PDB entry 8AIX | electron microscopy, 5.80 A resolution (low resolution: residue-level contacts below are approximate; hydrogen-bond / salt-bridge calls are withheld) | chains M and I of the 24 polymer chains in the assembly

Chain M:
Molecule: Crescentin
Source organism: Caulobacter vibrioides
Reference sequence: A0A8F8EC09 (A0A8F8EC09_CAUVI); residue numbers follow UniProt; this construct covers 1-457
Sequence (457 residues; numbered 1 to 457; the number before each row is that of its first residue):
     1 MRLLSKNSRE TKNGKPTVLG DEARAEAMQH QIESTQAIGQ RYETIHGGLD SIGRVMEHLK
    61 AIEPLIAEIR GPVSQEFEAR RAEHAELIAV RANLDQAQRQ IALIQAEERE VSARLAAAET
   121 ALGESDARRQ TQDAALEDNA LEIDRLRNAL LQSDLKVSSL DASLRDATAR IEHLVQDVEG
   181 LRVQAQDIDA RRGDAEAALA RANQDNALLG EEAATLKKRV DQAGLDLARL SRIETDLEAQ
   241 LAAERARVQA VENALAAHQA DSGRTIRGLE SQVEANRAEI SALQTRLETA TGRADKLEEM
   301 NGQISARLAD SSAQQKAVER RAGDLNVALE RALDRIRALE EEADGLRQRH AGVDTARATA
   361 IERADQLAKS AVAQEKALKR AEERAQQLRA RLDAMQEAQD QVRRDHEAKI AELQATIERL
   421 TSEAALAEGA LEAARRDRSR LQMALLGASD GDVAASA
Disordered / not traced: 1-296, 444-457

Chain I:
Molecule: Crescentin-specific megabody MB13
Notes: antibody fragment or engineered binder
Sequence (907 residues; row label = number of the first residue in the row):
     1 EVQLQESGGG LVYKEETQSG LNNYARVVEK GQYDSLEIPA QVAASWESGR DDAAVFGFID
    61 KEQLDKYVAN GGKRSDWTVK FAENRSQDGT LLGYSLLQES VDQASYMYSD NHYLAEMATI
   121 LGKPEEAKRY RQLAQQLADY INTCMFDPTT QFYYDVRIED KPLANGCAGK PIVERGKGPE
   181 GWSPLFNGAA TQANADAVVK VMLDPKEFNT FVPLGTAALT NPAFGADIYW RGRVWVDQFW
   241 FGLKGMERYG YRDDALKLAD TFFRHAKGLT ADGPIQENYN PLTGAQQGAP NFSWSAAHLY
   301 MLYNDFFRKQ ASGGGSGGGG SGGGGSGNAD NYKNVINRTG APQYMKDYDY DDHQRFNPFF
   361 DLGAWHGHLL PDGPNTMGGF PGVALLTEEY INFMASNFDR LTVWQDGKKV DFTLEAYSIP
   421 GALVQKLTAK DVQVEMTLRF ATPRTSLLET KITSNKPLDL VWDGELLEKL EAKEGKPLSD
   481 KTIAGEYPDY QRKISATRDG LKVTFGKVRA TWDLLTSGES EYQVHKSLPV QTEINGNRFT
   541 SKAHINGSTT LYTTYSHLLT AQEVSKEQMQ IRDILARPAF YLTASQQRWE EYLKKGLTNP
   601 DATPEQTRVA VKAIETLNGN WRSPGGAVKF NTVTPSVTGR WFSGNQTWPW DTWKQAFAMA
   661 HFNPDIAKEN IRAVFSWQIQ PGDSVRPQDV GFVPDLIAWN LSPERGGDGG NWNERNTKPS
   721 LAAWSVMEVY NVTQDKTWVA EMYPKLVAYH DWWLRNRDHN GNGVPEYGAT RDKAHNTESG
   781 EMLFTVKKDS LRLSCASSRS IDGINIMRWY RQAPGKQRGM VAVVTGWGST NYVDSVKGRF
   841 IISRDSAKDT VYLQMNNLKP EDTAVYSCNA IYRGSEYWGQ GTQVTVSSGE NLYFQGSHHH
   901 HHHHHHH
Disordered / not traced: 14-788, 888-907
Cystine bridges: Cys795-Cys868

How chain M and chain I interact:
Contacting residue pairs (11; chain M residue first):
  Lys409(M) - Trp827(I)
  Glu412(M) - Asn805(I)
  Glu412(M) - Arg873(I)
  Leu413(M) - Trp827(I)
  Thr416(M) - Asn805(I)
  Thr416(M) - Ile806(I)
  Arg419(M) - Gly874(I)
  Arg419(M) - Glu876(I)
  Glu423(M) - Arg808(I)
  Glu423(M) - Ile871(I)
  Leu431(M) - Gln817(I)
Also at the interface, not in a pair above, chain M (9 interface residues in all): Ala415, Leu420
Also at the interface, not in a pair above, chain I (10 interface residues in all): Ser875

In short:
Chain M and chain I form an interface of 9 and 10 residues respectively.
Here chain M is Crescentin (Caulobacter vibrioides) and chain I is Crescentin-specific megabody MB13. Entry
8AIX (Cryo-EM structure of crescentin filaments (wildtype, C2 symmetry and large box)) was determined by
electron microscopy, deposited together with 8AFE, 8AFH, 8AFL, 8AFM, 8AHL, 8AIA and 8AJB.
